Entry 4K3R (X-ray diffraction, 1.86 A resolution); this record covers chains A and E of the 3 polymer chains in the assembly.

[Chain A]
Protein: DNA polymerase III subunit beta
From: Escherichia coli
Notes: EC 2.7.7.7
Reference sequence: P0A988 (DPO3B_ECOLI); residues 1-366 here = UniProt positions 1-366
Chain sequence (366 residues; each row starts with the number of its first residue):
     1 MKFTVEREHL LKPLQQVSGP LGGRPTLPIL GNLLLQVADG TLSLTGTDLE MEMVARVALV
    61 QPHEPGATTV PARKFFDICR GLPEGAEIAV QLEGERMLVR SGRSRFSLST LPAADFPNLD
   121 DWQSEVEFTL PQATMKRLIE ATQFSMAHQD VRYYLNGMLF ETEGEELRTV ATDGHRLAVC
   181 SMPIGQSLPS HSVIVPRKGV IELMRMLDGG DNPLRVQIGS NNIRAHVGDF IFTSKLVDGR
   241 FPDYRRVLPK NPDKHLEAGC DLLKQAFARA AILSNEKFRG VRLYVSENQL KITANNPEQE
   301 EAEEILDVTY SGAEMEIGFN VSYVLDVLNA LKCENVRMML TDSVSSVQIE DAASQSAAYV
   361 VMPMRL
Not modelled in the structure: 20-26, 366
Ion coordination: Ca2+ near Ser345 (its only coordinating residue here)
Curated features (UniProtKB/Swiss-Prot):
  - binding site (DNA): Arg24, Arg73, Gln149, Tyr153, Tyr154

[Chain E]
Protein: (Ace)qldla
Chain sequence (6 residues; row label = number of the first residue in the row; numbers below 1 keep their minus sign (ACE-1 is residue -1)):
    -1 XQLDLA
Modified / non-standard residues: ACE (acetyl group) at position -1

[How chain A and chain E interact]
Pairs across the interface (25; chain A residue first):
  Thr172(A) - Leu3(E)
  Gly174(A) - Asp2(E)
  Gly174(A) - Leu3(E)  hydrogen bond (backbone-backbone)
  His175(A) - Gln0(E)
  His175(A) - Leu1(E)
  His175(A) - Asp2(E)
  His175(A) - Leu3(E)
  Arg176(A) - Leu3(E)
  Leu177(A) - Leu3(E)  hydrophobic
  Val247(A) - Leu3(E)  hydrophobic
  Val247(A) - Ala4(E)
  Asn320(A) - Gln0(E)
  Tyr323(A) - Gln0(E)
  Val344(A) - Leu1(E)
  Val360(A) - Leu3(E)  hydrophobic
  Met362(A) - Gln0(E)  hydrogen bond (backbone-side chain)
  Met362(A) - Leu1(E)
  Met362(A) - Asp2(E)
  Met362(A) - Leu3(E)  hydrophobic
  Met362(A) - Ala4(E)
  Pro363(A) - Gln0(E)
  Pro363(A) - Leu1(E)  hydrogen bond (backbone-backbone)
  Met364(A) - ACE_-1(E)
  Met364(A) - Gln0(E)
  Arg365(A) - ACE_-1(E)  hydrogen bond (backbone-backbone)
Also at the interface, not in a pair above, chain A (16 interface residues in all): Arg246, Ser346

[In short]
16 residues of chain A face 6 of chain E across their interface, with 4 hydrogen bonds. Among the polar pairs
are Met362(A)-Gln0(E), Gly174(A)-Leu3(E) and Pro363(A)-Leu1(E). Curated annotation (UniProt) lists 5
DNA-binding residues on chain A.
Here chain A is DNA polymerase III subunit beta (Escherichia coli) and chain E is (Ace)qldla. Entry 4K3R (E.
coli sliding clamp in complex with AcQLDLA) was determined by X-ray diffraction, deposited together with 4K3O,
4K3P and 4K3Q.
